Entry 4APX (X-ray diffraction, 1.65 A resolution); this record covers chains A and B.

# Chain A
Name: Cadherin-23
Organism: Mus musculus
Notes: fragment: ec1-2, residues 24-228
UniProt: Q99PF4 (CAD23_MOUSE); residues 2-206 here correspond to UniProt positions 24-228 (UniProt number = residue number + 22)
Amino-acid sequence (214 residues; row label = number of the first residue in the row):
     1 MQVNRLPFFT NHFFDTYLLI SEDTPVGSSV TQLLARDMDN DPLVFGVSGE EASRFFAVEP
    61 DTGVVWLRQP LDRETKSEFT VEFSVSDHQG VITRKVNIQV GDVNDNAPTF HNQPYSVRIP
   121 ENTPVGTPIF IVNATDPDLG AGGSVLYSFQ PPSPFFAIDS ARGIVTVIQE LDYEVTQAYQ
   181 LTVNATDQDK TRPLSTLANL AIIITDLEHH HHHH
Not modelled in the structure: 209-214
Differences from the reference sequence: expression tag (1, 207-214)
Metal / ion sites: Ca2+ site 1: N4, R5, D37, D39, D41, D87; Ca2+ site 2: E22, E74, D102, V103, D105, D138; Ca2+ site 3: E22, D72, E74, D105; Ca2+ site 4: N104, N106, D136, D138, G142, D187
UniProt features mapped onto this chain:
  - glycosylation (N-linked (GlcNAc...) asparagine): N133, N184

# Chain B
Name: Protocadherin-15
Organism: Mus musculus
Notes: fragment: ec1-2, residues 27-259
UniProt: Q99PJ1 (PCD15_MOUSE); residues 1-233 here correspond to UniProt positions 27-259 (UniProt number = residue number + 26)
Amino-acid sequence (242 residues; numbered 0 to 241; the number before each row is that of its first residue; numbering starts at 0):
     0 MQYDDDWQYE DCKLARGGPP ATIVAIDEES RNGTILVDNM LIKGTAGGPD PTIELSLKDN
    60 VDYWVLLDPV KQMLFLNSTG RVLDRDPPMN IHSIVVQVQC VNKKVGTVIY HEVRIVVRDR
   120 NDNSPTFKHE SYYATVNELT PVGTTIFTGF SGDNGATDID DGPNGQIEYV IQYNPEDPTS
   180 NDTFEIPLML TGNVVLRKRL NYEDKTRYYV IIQANDRAQN LNERRTTTTT LTVDLEHHHH
   240 HH
Not modelled in the structure: 238-241
Cystine bridges: C11-C99
Differences from the reference sequence: expression tag (0, 234-241)
Metal / ion sites: Ca2+ site 1: E27, E28, D83, D85, D121; Ca2+ site 2: E27, D85, D118, R119, D121, D159; Ca2+ site 3: N120, N122, D157, D159, N163, D215; K+: D157, D159, G164
UniProt features mapped onto this chain:
  - glycosylation (N-linked (GlcNAc...) asparagine): N31, N76, N180

# Chain A / chain B interface
Pairs across the interface (29; chain A residue first):
  V3(A) with P186(B)
  L6(A) with L189(B), hydrophobic
  D15(A) with R117(B), salt bridge
  T16(A) with V115(B); R117(B)
  Y17(A) with I22(B); V115(B), hydrophobic
  L19(A) with I22(B), hydrophobic
  E78(A) with R113(B), salt bridge
  R94(A) with P162(B)
  N97(A) with R113(B)
  Q99(A) with R113(B), hydrogen bond
  D102(A) with P19(B)
  L139(A) with P19(B), hydrophobic; E111(B)
  G140(A) with I108(B); Y109(B), hydrogen bond (backbone-backbone)
  A141(A) with I108(B)
  S144(A) with V107(B), hydrogen bond (side chain-backbone); I108(B)
  L146(A) with Y8(B), hydrophobic; T106(B)
  S160(A) with Y8(B), hydrogen bond
  A161(A) with V104(B); G105(B); T106(B)
  R162(A) with V104(B); G105(B)
  Q188(A) with K12(B)
Also at the interface, not in a pair above, chain A (22 interface residues in all): F8, H12
Also at the interface, not in a pair above, chain B (23 interface residues in all): A20, A24, G161, L187, R216, Q218
The authors on this interface:
  - interface residues, chain B: Y8(B), P19(B), I22(B), I108(B), R113(B), V115(B)

# Summary
22 residues of chain A face 23 of chain B across their interface; the contacts include 4 hydrogen bonds and 2
salt bridges. Among the polar pairs are D15(A)-R117(B), E78(A)-R113(B) and Q99(A)-R113(B). N4(A), R5(A),
D37(A), D39(A), D41(A) and D87(A) form the Ca2+ site 1. The paper reports interface residues Y8(B), P19(B) and
I22(B) among others.
Chain A is Cadherin-23 and chain B is Protocadherin-15, both from Mus musculus; the structure, Crystal
structure of mouse cadherin-23 EC1-2 and protocadherin-15 EC1- 2 form I, was determined by X-ray diffraction,
deposited together with 4AQ8, 4AQA, 4AQE and 4AXW.
